Entry 8YNM (electron microscopy, 3.49 A resolution); this record covers chains C and K of the 11 polymer chains in the assembly.

[Chain C]
Name: Caspase-8 subunit p10
Source organism: Homo sapiens
UniProt: Q14790 (CASP8_HUMAN); numbering as in UniProt (aligned over 1-479)
Amino-acid sequence (479 residues; each row starts with the number of its first residue):
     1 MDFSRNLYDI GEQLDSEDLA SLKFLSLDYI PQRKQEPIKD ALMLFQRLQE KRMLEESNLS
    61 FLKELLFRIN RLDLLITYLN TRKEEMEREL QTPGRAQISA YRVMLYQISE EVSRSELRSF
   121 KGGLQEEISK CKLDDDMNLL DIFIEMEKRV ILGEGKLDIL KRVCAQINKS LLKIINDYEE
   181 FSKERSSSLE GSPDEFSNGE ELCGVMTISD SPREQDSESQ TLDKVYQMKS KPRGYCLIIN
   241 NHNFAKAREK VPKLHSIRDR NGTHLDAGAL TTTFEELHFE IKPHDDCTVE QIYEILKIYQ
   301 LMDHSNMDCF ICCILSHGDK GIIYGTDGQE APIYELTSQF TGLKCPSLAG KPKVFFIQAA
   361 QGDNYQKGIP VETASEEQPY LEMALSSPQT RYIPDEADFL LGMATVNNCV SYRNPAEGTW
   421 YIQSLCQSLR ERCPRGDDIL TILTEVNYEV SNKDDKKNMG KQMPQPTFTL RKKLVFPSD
Not modelled in the structure: 183-479
Construct notes: engineered mutation Gly122 (Phe in Q14790), Gly123 (Leu in Q14790), Ala360 (Cys in Q14790), Ala374 (Asp in Q14790), Ala384 (Asp in Q14790)
UniProt features mapped onto this chain:
  - active site: His317
  - site: Asp216, Ser217 (Cleavage)
  - modified residue: Ser188 (Phosphoserine), Ser211 (Phosphoserine), Lys224 (N6-acetyllysine), Tyr334 (Phosphotyrosine), Tyr380 (Phosphotyrosine), Ser387 (Phosphoserine), Arg413 (Microbial infection: ADP-riboxanated arginine)
  - natural variant: Arg248 (R248W: In CASP8D), Asp285 (D285H: Associated with protection against breast cancer)
  - mutagenesis: Asp73 (D73A: Abolishes binding to FLASH. Induces NF-kappa-B activation), Tyr380 (Y380E: Phosphomimetic mutant which does not affect interaction with PIK3R1 or DISC-mediated processing; Y380F: Abolishes phosphorylation at this site ...), Ser387 (S387A: Impaired CDK1-mediated phosphorylation and enhanced apoptosis), Arg413 (R413A: Abolished ADP-riboxanation by C.violaceum CopC)
From the paper describing this entry:
  - mutagenesis - E12A/F122G/L123G, N70A/F122G/L123G, E110A/F122G/L123G: unchanged binding to CASP8 and FADD-like apoptosis regulator subunit p43 (chain K)

[Chain K]
Name: CASP8 and FADD-like apoptosis regulator subunit p43
Source organism: Homo sapiens
UniProt: O15519 (CFLAR_HUMAN); numbering as in UniProt (aligned over 1-181)
Amino-acid sequence (181 residues; row label = number of the first residue in the row):
     1 MSAEVIHQVE EALDTDEKEM LLFLCRDVAI DVVPPNVRDL LDILRERGKL SVGDLAELLY
    61 RVRRFDLLKR ILKMDRKAVE THLLRNPHLV SDYRVLMAEI GEDLDKSDVS SLIFLMKDYM
   121 GRGKISKEKS FLDLVVELEK LNLVAPDQLD LLEKCLKNIH RIDLKTKIQK YKQSVQGAGT
   181 S
Not modelled in the structure: 176-181

[Chain C / chain K interface]
Residue-residue contacts (11):
  Met1(C) - Cys155(K)  hydrophobic
  Met1(C) - Asn158(K)
  Ser4(C) - Leu115(K)
  Arg5(C) - Leu115(K)
  Arg5(C) - Asn158(K)  hydrogen bond
  Tyr8(C) - Ser111(K)
  Tyr8(C) - Asn158(K)
  Leu42(C) - Phe114(K)  hydrophobic
  Gln46(C) - Phe114(K)
  Arg47(C) - Arg122(K)
  Glu50(C) - Arg122(K)  salt bridge
Also at the interface, not in a pair above, chain C (9 interface residues in all): Gln49
Also at the interface, not in a pair above, chain K (8 interface residues in all): Lys117, Ile159
Interface features reported in the paper:
  - hot spots on chain C (mutagenesis) - R33D/F122G/L123G, R52D/F122G/L123G: decreased binding to CASP8 and FADD-like apoptosis regulator subunit p43 (chain K)

[Overview]
Chain C and chain K form an interface of 9 and 8 residues respectively; the contacts include 1 hydrogen bond
and 1 salt bridge. Among the polar pairs are Glu50(C)-Arg122(K) and Arg5(C)-Asn158(K). From the paper:
R33D/F122G/L123G and R52D/F122G/L123G of chain C reduce binding to CASP8 and FADD-like apoptosis regulator
subunit p43 (chain K); E12A/F122G/L123G, N70A/F122G/L123G and E110A/F122G/L123G of chain C leave binding to
CASP8 and FADD-like apoptosis regulator subunit p43 (chain K) unchanged.
Here chain C is Caspase-8 subunit p10 and chain K is CASP8 and FADD-like apoptosis regulator subunit p43, both
from Homo sapiens. Entry 8YNM (Structure of the Caspase-8/cFLIP death effector domain assembly) was determined
by electron microscopy, deposited together with 8YM4, 8YM5, 8YM6, 8YNI, 8YNK, 8YNL and 8YNN.
